Entry 5N5I (X-ray diffraction, 2.20 A resolution); this record covers chain A.

[Chain A]
Protein: Beta-lactamase VIM-1
Source organism: Pseudomonas aeruginosa
UniProtKB: Q9XAY4 (Q9XAY4_PSEAI); residue numbers follow UniProt; this construct covers 21-266
Amino-acid sequence (253 residues; row label = number of the first residue in the row):
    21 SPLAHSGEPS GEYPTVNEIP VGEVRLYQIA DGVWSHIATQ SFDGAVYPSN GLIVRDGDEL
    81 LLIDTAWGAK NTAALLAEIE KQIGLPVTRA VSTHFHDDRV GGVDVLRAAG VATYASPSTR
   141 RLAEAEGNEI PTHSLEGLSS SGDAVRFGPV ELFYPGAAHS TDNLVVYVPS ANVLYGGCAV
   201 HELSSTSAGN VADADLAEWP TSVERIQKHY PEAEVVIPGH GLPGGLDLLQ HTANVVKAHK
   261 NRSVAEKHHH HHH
Not modelled in the structure: 21-31, 264-273
Construct notes: expression tag (267-273)
Bound ions: Zn2+ site 1: Gly64, Ser154, Glu156; Zn2+ site 2: His114, His116, His179; Zn2+ site 3: Asp118, Cys198, His240 (together with Hydrolyzed Meropenem)
Residues lining bound ligands: Hydrolyzed Meropenem (LMP; (2S,3R,4S)-2-[(2S,3R)-1,3-bis(oxidanyl)-1-oxidanylidene-butan-2-yl]-4-[(3S,5S)-5-(dimethylcarbamoy l)pyrrolidin-3-yl]sulfanyl-3-methyl-3,4-dihydro-2H-pyrrole-5-carboxylic acid): Phe62, Tyr67, Pro68, Trp87, His116, Asp117, Asp118, His179, Cys198, Glu202, Ser205, Gly209, Asn210, His240, Gly241

[In short]
Ligands of chain A: Hydrolyzed Meropenem. Gly64, Ser154 and Glu156 form the Zn2+ site 1. His114, His116 and
His179 form the Zn2+ site 2.
Chain A is Beta-lactamase VIM-1 (Pseudomonas aeruginosa); the structure, Crystal Structure of VIM-1
metallo-beta-lactamase in complex with hydrolysed meropenem, was determined by X-ray diffraction together with
5N5G and 5N5H from the same study.
